1QVS - chain A; structure by X-ray diffraction, 2.10 A resolution.

Chain A:
Molecule: Iron-utilization periplasmic protein
Organism: Haemophilus influenzae
Reference sequence: P35755 (FBPA_HAEIN); residues 1-309 here correspond to UniProt positions 24-332 (UniProt number = residue number + 23)
Amino-acid sequence (309 residues; each row starts with the number of its first residue):
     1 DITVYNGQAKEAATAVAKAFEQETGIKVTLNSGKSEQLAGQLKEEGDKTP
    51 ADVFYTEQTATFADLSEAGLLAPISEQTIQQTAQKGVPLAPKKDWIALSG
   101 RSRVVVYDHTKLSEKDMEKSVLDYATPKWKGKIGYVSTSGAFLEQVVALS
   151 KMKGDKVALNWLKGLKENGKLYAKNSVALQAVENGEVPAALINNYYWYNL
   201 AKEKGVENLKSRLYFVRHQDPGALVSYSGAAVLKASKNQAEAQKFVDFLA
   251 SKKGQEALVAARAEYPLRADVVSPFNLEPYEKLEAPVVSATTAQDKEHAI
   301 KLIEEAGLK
Disordered / not traced: 309
Differences from the reference sequence: engineered mutation Ala9 (His32 in P35755)
Metal / ion sites: Fe ion site 1: Tyr195 (together with phosphate ion); Fe ion site 2: Tyr196 (together with phosphate ion)
UniProt features mapped onto this chain:
  - binding site (Fe cation): Glu57, Tyr195, Tyr196

Summary:
From UniProt: 3 Fe cation-binding residues.
Chain A is Iron-utilization periplasmic protein (Haemophilus influenzae); the structure, Crystal Structure of
Haemophilus influenzae H9A mutant Holo Ferric ion-Binding Protein A, was determined by X-ray diffraction,
deposited together with 1QW0.
